PDB entry 5AY8 | X-ray diffraction, 2.80 A resolution | chains D and J of the 10 polymer chains in the assembly

Chain D:
Name: Histone H2B type 1-J
Source organism: Homo sapiens
UniProt: P06899 (H2B1J_HUMAN); residues 0-125 here correspond to UniProt positions 1-126 (UniProt number = residue number + 1)
Sequence (129 residues; row label = number of the first residue in the row; numbers below 1 keep their minus sign (Gly-3 is residue -3)):
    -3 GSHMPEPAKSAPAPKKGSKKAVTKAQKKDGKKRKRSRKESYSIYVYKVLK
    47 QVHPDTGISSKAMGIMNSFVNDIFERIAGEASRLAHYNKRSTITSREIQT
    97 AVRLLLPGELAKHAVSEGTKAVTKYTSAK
Disordered / not traced: -3 to 32, 125
Sequence notes: expression tag (-3 to -1)
Curated features (UniProtKB/Swiss-Prot):
  - modified residue: Pro1 (N-acetylproline), Glu2 (ADP-ribosyl glutamic acid), Lys5 (N6-(2-hydroxyisobutyryl)lysine), Ser6 (ADP-ribosylserine), Lys11 (N6-(beta-hydroxybutyryl)lysine), Lys12 (N6-(2-hydroxyisobutyryl)lysine), Ser14 (Phosphoserine), Lys15 (N6-acetyllysine), Lys16 (N6-(beta-hydroxybutyryl)lysine), Lys20 (N6-(2-hydroxyisobutyryl)lysine), Lys23 (N6-(2-hydroxyisobutyryl)lysine), Lys24 (N6-(2-hydroxyisobutyryl)lysine), Lys34 (N6-(2-hydroxyisobutyryl)lysine), Glu35 (PolyADP-ribosyl glutamic acid), Ser36 (Phosphoserine), Lys43 (N6-(2-hydroxyisobutyryl)lysine), Lys46 (N6-(2-hydroxyisobutyryl)lysine), Lys57 (N6,N6-dimethyllysine), Arg79 (Dimethylated arginine), Lys85 (N6,N6,N6-trimethyllysine) and 6 more in UniProt
  - glycosylation: Ser112 (O-linked (GlcNAc) serine)
  - cross-link (Glycyl lysine isopeptide (Lys-Gly)): Lys5 (interchain with G-Cter in SUMO2), Lys20 (interchain with G-Cter in SUMO2), Lys34 (interchain with G-Cter in ubiquitin), Lys120 (interchain with G-Cter in ubiquitin)

Chain J:
Molecule: 146-nt DNA strand
Source organism: Homo sapiens
Sequence (146 nucleotides; row label = number of the first residue in the row):
   147 ATCAATATCCACCTGCAGATTCTACCAAAAGTGTATTTGGAAACTGCTCC
   197 ATCAAAAGGCATGTTCAGCTGAATTCAGCTGAACATGCCTTTTGATGGAG
   247 CAGTTTCCAAATACACTTTTGGTAGAATCTGCAGGTGGATATTGAT
Disordered / not traced: 147
Ion coordination: Mn2+ site 1 near DG246 (its only coordinating residue here); Mn2+ site 2 near DG280 (its only coordinating residue here); Mn2+ site 3 near DG283 (its only coordinating residue here)

Interface between chain D and chain J:
Pairs across the interface - 9 pairs, chain D then chain J:
  Arg33(D) - DT269(J)  phosphate contact
  Arg33(D) - DA270(J)  phosphate contact
  Lys34(D) - DT269(J)  phosphate contact
  Lys34(D) - DA270(J)  hydrogen bond to the phosphate
  Glu35(D) - DT269(J)  phosphate contact
  Ser36(D) - DT269(J)  hydrogen bond to the phosphate
  Ile39(D) - DG268(J)  phosphate contact
  Ile39(D) - DT269(J)  phosphate contact
  Tyr40(D) - DG268(J)  hydrogen bond to the phosphate
Other interface residues (no listed pair), chain J (4 interface residues in all): DG267

Overview:
Chain D and chain J form an interface of 6 and 4 residues respectively; the contacts include 3 hydrogen bonds.
Among the polar pairs are Lys34(D)-DA270(J), Ser36(D)-DT269(J) and Tyr40(D)-DG268(J).
Here chain D is Histone H2B type 1-J and chain J is a 146-nt DNA strand, both from Homo sapiens. Entry 5AY8
(Crystal structure of human nucleosome containing H3.Y) was determined by X-ray diffraction.
